PDB entry 5MRE | electron microscopy, 3.75 A resolution | chains A and B of the 78 polymer chains in the assembly

Chain A:
Molecule: 21S ribosomal RNA
Organism: Saccharomyces cerevisiae
Sequence (3296 nucleotides; numbered 1 to 3296; the number before each row is that of its first residue):
     1 GUAAAAAGUAGAAUAAUAGAUUUGAAAUAUUUAUUAUAUAGAUUUAAAGA
    51 GAUAAUCAUGGAGUAUAAUAAUUAAAUUUAAUAAAUUUAAUAUAACUAUU
   101 AAUAGAAUUAGGUUACUAAUAAAUUAAUAACAAUUAAUUUUAAAACCUAA
   151 AGGUAAACCUUUAUAUUAAUAAUGUUAUUUUUUAUUAUUUUUAUAAUAAG
   201 AAUAAUUAUUAAUAAUAAUAAACUAAGUGAACUGAAACAUCUAAGUAACU
   251 UAAGGAUAAGAAAUCAACAGAGAUAUUAUGAGUAUUGGUGAGAGAAAAUA
   301 AUAAAGGUCUAAUAAGUAUUAUGUGAAAAAAAUGUAAGAAAAUAGGAUAA
   351 CAAAUUCUAAGACUAAAUACUAUUAAUAAGUAUAGUAAGUACCGUAAGGG
   401 AAAGUAUGAAAAUGAUUAUUUUAUAAGCAAUCAUGAAUAUAUUAUAUUAU
   451 AUUAAUGAUGUACCUUUUGUAUAAUGGGUCAGCAAGUAAUUAAUAUUAGU
   501 AAAACAAUAAGUUAUAAAUAAAUAGAAUAAUAUAUAUAUAUAAAAAAAUA
   551 UAUUAAAAUAUUUAAUUAAUAUUAAUUGACCCGAAAGCAAACGAUCUAAC
   601 UAUGAUAAGAUGGAUAAACGAUCGAACAGGUUGAUGUUGCAAUAUCAUCU
   651 GAUUAAUUGUGGUUAGUAGUGAAAGACAAAUCUGGUUUGCAGAUAGCUGG
   701 UUUUCUAUGAAAUAUAUGUAAGUAUAGCCUUUAUAAAUAAUAAUUAUUAU
   751 AUAAUAUUAUAUUAAUAUUAUAUAAAGAAUGGUACAGCAAUUAAUAUAUA
   801 UUAGGGAACUAUUAAAGUUUUAUUAAUAAUAUUAAAUCUCGAAAUAUUUA
   851 AUUAUAUAUAAUAAAGAGUCAGAUUAUGUGCGAUAAGGUAAAUAAUCUAA
   901 AGGGAAACAGCCCAGAUUAAGAUAUAAAGUUCCUAAUAAAUAAUAAGUGA
   951 AAUAAAUAUUAAAAUAUUAUAAUAUAAUCAGUUAAUGGGUUUGACAAUAA
  1001 CCAUUUUUUAAUGAACAUGUAACAAUGCACUGAUUUAUAAUAAAUAAAAA
  1051 AAAAUAAUAUUUAAAAUCAAAUAUAUAUAUAUUUGUUAAUAGAUAAUAUA
  1101 CGGAUCUUAAUAAUAAGAAUUAUUUAAUUCCUAAUAUGGAAUAUUAUAUU
  1151 UUUAUAAUAAAAAUAUAAAUACUGAAUAUCUAAAUAUUAUUAUUACUUUU
  1201 UUUUUAAUAAUAAUAAUAUGGUAAUAGAACAUUUAAUGAUAAUAUAUAUU
  1251 AGUUAUUAAUUAAUAUAUGUAUUAAUUAAAUAGAGAAUGCUGACAUGAGU
  1301 AACGAAAAAAAGGUAUAAACCUUUUCACCUAAAACAUAAGGUUUAACUAU
  1351 AAAAGUACGGCCCCUAAUUAAAUUAAUAAAAAUAUAAAUAUAUUUAAGAU
  1401 GGGAUAAUCUAUAUUAAUAAAAAUUUAUCUUAAAAUAUAUAUAUUAUUAA
  1451 UAAUUAUAUUAAUUAAUUAAUAAUAUAUAUAAUUAUAUUAUAUAUUAUAU
  1501 AUUUUUUAUAUAAUAUAAACUAAUAAAGAUCAGGAAAUAAUUAAUGUAUA
  1551 CCGUAAUGUAGACCGACUCAGGUAUGUAAGUAGAGAAUAUGAAGGUGAAU
  1601 UAGAUAAUUAAAGGGAAGGAACUCGGCAAAGAUAGCUCAUAAGUUAGUCA
  1651 AUAAAGAGUAAUAAGAACAAAGUUGUACAACUGUUUACUAAAAACACCGC
  1701 ACUUUGCAGAAACGAUAAGUUUAAGUAUAAGGUGUGAACUCUGCUCCAUG
  1751 CUUAAUAUAUAAAUAAAAUUAUUUAACGAUAAUUUAAUUAAAUUUAGGUA
  1801 AAUAGCAGCCUUAUUAUGAGGGUUAUAAUGUAGCGAAAUUCCUUGGCCUA
  1851 UAAUUGAGGUCCCGCAUGAAUGACGUAAUGAUACAACAACUGUCUCCCCU
  1901 UUAAGCUAAGUGAAAUUGAAAUCGUAGUGAAGAUGCUAUGUACCUUCAGC
  1951 AAGACGGAAAGACCCUAUGCAGCUUUACUGUAAUUAGAUAGAUCGAAUUA
  2001 UUGUUUAUUAUAUUCAGCAUAUUAAGUAAUCCUAUUAUUAGGUAAUCGUU
  2051 UAGAUAUUAAUGAGAUACUUAUUAUAAUAUAAUGAUAAUUCUAAUCUUAU
  2101 AAAUAAUUAUUAUUAUUAUUAUUAAUAAUAAUAAUAUGCUUUCAAGCAUA
  2151 GUGAUAAAACAUAUUUAUAUGAUAAUCACUUUACUUAAUAGAUAUAAUUC
  2201 UUAAGUAAUAUAUAAUAUAUAUUUUAUAUAUAUUAUAUAUAAUAUAAGAG
  2251 ACAAUCUCUAAUUGGUAGUUUUGAUGGGGCGUCAUUAUCAGCAAAAGUAU
  2301 CUGAAUAAGUCCAUAAAUAAAUAUAUAAAAUUAUUGAAUAAAAAAAAAAU
  2351 AAUAUAUAUUAUAUAUAUUAAUUAUAAAUUGAAAUAUGUUUAUAUAAAUU
  2401 UAUAUUUAUUGAAUAUAUUUUAGUAAUAGAUAAAAAUAUGUACAGUAAAA
  2451 UUGUAAGGAAAACAAUAAUAACUUUCUCCUCUCUCGGUGGGGGUUCACAC
  2501 CUAUUUUUAAUAGGUGUGAACCCCUCUUCGGGGUUCCGGUUCCCUUUCGG
  2551 GUCCCGGAACUUAAAUAAAAAUGGAAAGAAUUAAAUUAAUAUAAUGGUAU
  2601 AACUGUGCGAUAAUUGUAACACAAACGAGUGAAACAAGUACGUAAGUAUG
  2651 GCAUAAUGAACAAAUAACACUGAUUGUAAAGGUUAUUGAUAACGAAUAAA
  2701 AGUUACGCUAGGGAUAACAGGGUAAUAUAGCGAAAGAGUAGAUAUUGUAA
  2751 GCUAUGUUUGCCACCUCGAUGUCGACUCAACAUUUCCUCUUGGUUGUAAA
  2801 AGCUAAGAAGGGUUUGACUGUUCGUCAAUUAAAAUGUUACGUGAGUUGGG
  2851 UUAAAUACGAUGUGAAUCAGUAUGGUUCCUAUCUGCUGAAGGAAAUAUUA
  2901 UCAAAUUAAAUCUCAUUAUUAGUACGCAAGGACCAUAAUGAAUCAACCCA
  2951 UGGUGUAUCUAUUGAUAAUAAUAUAAUAUAUUUAAUAAAAAUAAUACUUU
  3001 AUUAAUAUAUUAUCUAUAUUAGUUUAUAUUUUAAUUAUAUAUUAUCAUAG
  3051 UAGAUAAGCUAAGUUGAUAAUAAAUAAAUAUUGAAUACAUAUUAAAUAUG
  3101 AAGUUGUUUUAAUAAGAUAAUUAAUCUGAUAAUUUUAUACUAAAAUUAAU
  3151 AAUUAUAGGUUUUAUAUAUUAUUUAUAAAUAAAUAUAUUAUAAUAAUAAU
  3201 AAUUAUUAUUAUUAAUAAAAAAUAUUAAUUAUAAUAUUAAUAAAAUACUA
  3251 AUUUAUCAGUUAUCUAUAUAAUAUCUAAUCUAUUAUUCUAUAUACU
Unresolved in the structure: 1-7, 80-83, 107-109, 129-131, 179-199, 554-559, 757-765, 811-815, 822, 967-1055, 1133-1136, 1153-1159, 1196-1204, 1375-1379, 1419-1422, 1441-1480, 1503-1505, 1538-1539, 2013-2077, 2101-2182, 2189-2197, 2222-2226, 2241-2242, 2277-2280, 2339-2344, 2393-2407, 2479-2572, 2715-2718, 2767-2771, 2985-3001, 3036-3039, 3179-3228, 3294-3296
Metal / ion sites: Mg2+ site 1 near A150 (its only coordinating residue here); Mg2+ site 2: A237, C238; Mg2+ site 3 near G245 (its only coordinating residue here); Mg2+ site 4 near A258 (its only coordinating residue here); Mg2+ site 5 near G280 (its only coordinating residue here); Mg2+ site 6 near U322 (its only coordinating residue here); Mg2+ site 7 near A359 (its only coordinating residue here); Mg2+ site 8 near G394 (its only coordinating residue here); Mg2+ site 9: A423, U424; Mg2+ site 10 near G427 (its only coordinating residue here); Mg2+ site 11: C464 (shared with 1 residue of chain N); Mg2+ site 12 near U466 (its only coordinating residue here); 127 more Mg2+ sites not listed

Chain B:
Protein: uL2m
Organism: Saccharomyces cerevisiae
UniProt: P32611 (RML2_YEAST); numbering as in UniProt (aligned over 1-393)
Chain sequence (393 residues; each row starts with the number of its first residue):
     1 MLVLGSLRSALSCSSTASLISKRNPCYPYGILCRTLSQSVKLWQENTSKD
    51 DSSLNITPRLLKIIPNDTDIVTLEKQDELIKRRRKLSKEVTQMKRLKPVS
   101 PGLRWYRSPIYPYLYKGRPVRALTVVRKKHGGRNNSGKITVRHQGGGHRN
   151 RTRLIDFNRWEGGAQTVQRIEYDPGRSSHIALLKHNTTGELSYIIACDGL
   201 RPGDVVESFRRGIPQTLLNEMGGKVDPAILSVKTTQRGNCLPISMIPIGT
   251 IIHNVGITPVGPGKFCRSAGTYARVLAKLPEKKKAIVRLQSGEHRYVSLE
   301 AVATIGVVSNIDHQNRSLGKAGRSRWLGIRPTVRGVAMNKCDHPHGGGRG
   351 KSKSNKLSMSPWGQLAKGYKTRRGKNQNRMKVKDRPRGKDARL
Unresolved in the structure: 1-60, 221-227, 389-393
Metal / ion sites: Mg2+: Thr332 (shared with A1696(A), C1697(A), G1736(A) of chain A); Na+: His345, Gly346, Gly347, Ser352, Ser354

How chain A and chain B interact:
Contacting residue pairs (298):
  A599(A) with Arg133(B), hydrogen bond to the base; Arg330(B), hydrogen bond to the phosphate
  C600(A) with His130(B), sugar contact; Gly131(B), sugar contact; Arg133(B), hydrogen bond to the sugar; Gly145(B), phosphate contact; Gly146(B), phosphate contact; Arg325(B), salt bridge to the phosphate; Arg330(B), salt bridge to the phosphate
  U601(A) with Lys129(B), phosphate contact; Gly145(B), phosphate contact; Gly146(B), hydrogen bond to the phosphate
  A602(A) with Lys129(B), phosphate contact; Arg149(B), hydrogen bond to the phosphate
  U603(A) with Arg149(B), salt bridge to the phosphate
  G612(A) with Val99(B), base contact
  G613(A) with Lys97(B), hydrogen bond to the phosphate; Val99(B), sugar contact
  A614(A) with Arg95(B), hydrogen bond to the base; Lys97(B), salt bridge to the phosphate
  A618(A) with Leu96(B), base contact
  C619(A) with Val99(B), base contact; Ser100(B), phosphate contact; Leu103(B), sugar contact
  G620(A) with Ser100(B), hydrogen bond to the phosphate; Gly102(B), hydrogen bond to the phosphate; Leu103(B), hydrogen bond to the phosphate; Lys320(B), salt bridge to the phosphate; Ala321(B), hydrogen bond to the base; Gly322(B), hydrogen bond to the base
  A621(A) with Val99(B), sugar contact; Ser100(B), hydrogen bond to the phosphate
  A655(A) with Lys320(B), salt bridge to the phosphate; Ala321(B), base contact; Gly322(B), phosphate contact; Arg325(B), hydrogen bond to the base; Trp326(B), hydrogen bond to the phosphate; Pro331(B), base contact
  U663(A) with Gly137(B), sugar contact
  U664(A) with Ser136(B), sugar contact; Gly137(B), sugar contact; Lys138(B), sugar contact
  G669(A) with Lys138(B), sugar contact
  U670(A) with Lys138(B), phosphate contact; Ile139(B), hydrogen bond to the phosphate
  G671(A) with Ile139(B), phosphate contact; Arg330(B), salt bridge to the phosphate; Asp342(B), hydrogen bond to the base
  A672(A) with Arg325(B), base contact; Arg330(B), salt bridge to the phosphate; Pro331(B), sugar contact; Val333(B), sugar contact
  A673(A) with Val333(B), sugar contact; Ala337(B), sugar contact; Met338(B), base contact; Asp342(B), base contact
  A674(A) with Ala337(B), phosphate contact
  G675(A) with Asn339(B), sugar contact; Cys341(B), hydrogen bond to the base
  A1367(A) with Lys128(B), salt bridge to the phosphate
  U1368(A) with Lys128(B), salt bridge to the phosphate
  U1391(A) with Asn135(B), hydrogen bond to the phosphate
  A1392(A) with Asn135(B), phosphate contact
  A1423(A) with Arg121(B), salt bridge to the phosphate
  G1528(A) with Lys116(B), salt bridge to the phosphate
  A1529(A) with Lys94(B), hydrogen bond to the phosphate
  U1530(A) with Lys94(B), salt bridge to the phosphate; Tyr106(B), sugar contact; Arg323(B), phosphate contact
  C1531(A) with Tyr106(B), phosphate contact; His148(B), hydrogen bond to the base; Arg323(B), salt bridge to the phosphate; Trp326(B), stacking on the base; Leu327(B), sugar contact
  A1532(A) with Arg118(B), phosphate contact; His148(B), sugar contact; Arg149(B), sugar contact; Asn150(B), hydrogen bond to the phosphate; Arg153(B), hydrogen bond to the sugar; Tyr172(B), stacking on the base; Pro174(B), phosphate contact
  G1533(A) with Arg118(B), salt bridge to the phosphate; Pro119(B), phosphate contact; His148(B), base contact; Arg149(B), sugar contact; Asn150(B), phosphate contact; Arg151(B), hydrogen bond to the phosphate; Arg153(B), salt bridge to the phosphate; Pro174(B), phosphate contact
  G1534(A) with Arg121(B), salt bridge to the phosphate; Val126(B), sugar contact; Arg149(B), sugar contact; Arg151(B), salt bridge to the phosphate
  A1535(A) with Arg121(B), salt bridge to the phosphate; Val126(B), sugar contact; Arg151(B), salt bridge to the phosphate
  U1645(A) with Arg104(B), hydrogen bond to the sugar
  A1646(A) with Arg95(B), salt bridge to the phosphate
  G1647(A) with Arg95(B), salt bridge to the phosphate; Lys97(B), phosphate contact; Pro98(B), base contact; Val99(B), sugar contact; Arg104(B), hydrogen bond to the base
  U1648(A) with Lys97(B), salt bridge to the phosphate
  A1680(A) with Pro101(B), hydrogen bond to the base; Trp105(B), base contact
  C1681(A) with Pro101(B), base contact
  C1695(A) with Val333(B), phosphate contact; Arg334(B), salt bridge to the phosphate; Ala337(B), sugar contact
  A1696(A) with Pro331(B), phosphate contact; Thr332(B), phosphate contact; Val333(B), phosphate contact; Arg334(B), salt bridge to the phosphate
  C1697(A) with Ala321(B), sugar contact; Pro331(B), phosphate contact; Thr332(B), hydrogen bond to the phosphate
  C1698(A) with Leu318(B), hydrogen bond to the sugar; Gly319(B), sugar contact; Lys320(B), sugar contact; Ala321(B), sugar contact; Ser324(B), hydrogen bond to the phosphate
  G1699(A) with Ser317(B), sugar contact; Leu318(B), hydrogen bond to the phosphate
  C1702(A) with Lys367(B), hydrogen bond to the base
  U1703(A) with Ala366(B), hydrogen bond to the sugar; Lys367(B), sugar contact; Gly368(B), hydrogen bond to the sugar; Gly388(B), phosphate contact
  U1704(A) with Gly368(B), sugar contact; Tyr369(B), sugar contact; Lys370(B), phosphate contact; Thr371(B), hydrogen bond to the sugar; Arg385(B), salt bridge to the phosphate; Arg387(B), salt bridge to the phosphate
  U1705(A) with Lys370(B), phosphate contact; Thr371(B), hydrogen bond to the phosphate; Arg372(B), phosphate contact; Arg385(B), salt bridge to the phosphate; Arg387(B), salt bridge to the phosphate
  G1706(A) with Phe265(B), sugar contact; Leu289(B), base contact; Gln290(B), base contact; Ser291(B), hydrogen bond to the base; Glu293(B), sugar contact; Arg295(B), hydrogen bond to the sugar; Arg372(B), salt bridge to the phosphate; Asn378(B), hydrogen bond to the phosphate
  C1707(A) with Lys264(B), sugar contact; Phe265(B), phosphate contact; Arg295(B), salt bridge to the phosphate; Asn378(B), hydrogen bond to the phosphate
  A1708(A) with Lys264(B), salt bridge to the phosphate
  G1709(A) with Arg372(B), sugar contact
  A1710(A) with Thr371(B), hydrogen bond to the sugar
  A1711(A) with Val141(B), base contact; Trp362(B), sugar contact; Gln364(B), hydrogen bond to the phosphate
  A1712(A) with Thr140(B), hydrogen bond to the sugar; Trp362(B), sugar contact
  C1713(A) with Asn134(B), base contact; Ser136(B), sugar contact; Lys138(B), hydrogen bond to the phosphate; Trp362(B), phosphate contact
  G1714(A) with Lys138(B), salt bridge to the phosphate
  G1719(A) with Asn134(B), base contact; Asn135(B), sugar contact
  U1720(A) with Asn134(B), hydrogen bond to the base; Asn135(B), hydrogen bond to the sugar
  U1721(A) with His130(B), phosphate contact; Gly132(B), hydrogen bond to the sugar; Arg133(B), sugar contact; Asn134(B), sugar contact; Thr140(B), hydrogen bond to the base; Val141(B), base contact
  U1722(A) with His130(B), salt bridge to the phosphate; Val141(B), sugar contact; Gln144(B), hydrogen bond to the phosphate
  A1723(A) with Gln144(B), phosphate contact
  A1724(A) with Arg127(B), salt bridge to the phosphate; Thr152(B), sugar contact; Leu154(B), base contact
  G1725(A) with Phe157(B), phosphate contact; Gly175(B), sugar contact; Arg176(B), salt bridge to the phosphate
  U1726(A) with Lys264(B), hydrogen bond to the sugar; Phe265(B), sugar contact; Cys266(B), hydrogen bond to the sugar; Arg267(B), salt bridge to the phosphate; Ser268(B), hydrogen bond to the phosphate
  A1727(A) with Cys266(B), phosphate contact; Arg267(B), hydrogen bond to the phosphate; Ser268(B), hydrogen bond to the phosphate; Thr271(B), phosphate contact; Gln290(B), phosphate contact; Ser291(B), base contact; Arg385(B), base contact
  U1728(A) with Ser177(B), sugar contact; Ser268(B), sugar contact; Ala269(B), hydrogen bond to the sugar; Gly270(B), base contact; Gln290(B), base contact; Asn310(B), base contact; Ile311(B), hydrogen bond to the base; His313(B), base contact; Gln314(B), hydrogen bond to the base
  A1729(A) with Ser268(B), hydrogen bond to the sugar; His313(B), salt bridge to the phosphate
  A1730(A) with Gln144(B), phosphate contact
  G1731(A) with Val141(B), phosphate contact; Gln144(B), hydrogen bond to the phosphate
  G1732(A) with Arg142(B), salt bridge to the phosphate; His143(B), salt bridge to the phosphate; Met359(B), sugar contact; Ser360(B), sugar contact; Pro361(B), phosphate contact; Ala366(B), hydrogen bond to the base; Lys367(B), base contact
  U1733(A) with Arg142(B), salt bridge to the phosphate; His343(B), salt bridge to the phosphate; His345(B), hydrogen bond to the phosphate; Ser358(B), hydrogen bond to the sugar; Met359(B), sugar contact; Pro361(B), phosphate contact; Ala366(B), sugar contact; Lys367(B), hydrogen bond to the base
  G1734(A) with Arg334(B), phosphate contact; Gly335(B), hydrogen bond to the phosphate; Val336(B), hydrogen bond to the phosphate; His345(B), salt bridge to the phosphate; Lys353(B), hydrogen bond to the sugar
  U1735(A) with Arg334(B), salt bridge to the phosphate; Val336(B), phosphate contact
  G1736(A) with Arg334(B), base contact
  A1737(A) with Trp105(B), hydrogen bond to the base
  A1738(A) with Trp105(B), sugar contact
  U1749(A) with Leu357(B), base contact
  G1750(A) with Leu357(B), sugar contact; Leu365(B), sugar contact
  C1751(A) with Leu365(B), sugar contact; Lys367(B), sugar contact; Gly368(B), hydrogen bond to the sugar; Tyr369(B), sugar contact
  U1752(A) with Gly368(B), sugar contact; Lys370(B), hydrogen bond to the phosphate; Arg373(B), salt bridge to the phosphate
  U1753(A) with Lys370(B), salt bridge to the phosphate
  A1802(A) with Leu357(B), base contact; Ser358(B), hydrogen bond to the sugar; Lys367(B), salt bridge to the phosphate
  U1803(A) with Lys353(B), salt bridge to the phosphate; Asn355(B), hydrogen bond to the sugar; Lys356(B), sugar contact
  A1804(A) with Lys353(B), phosphate contact; Asn355(B), hydrogen bond to the phosphate
  U1871(A) with Lys351(B), base contact; Lys353(B), salt bridge to the phosphate
  G1872(A) with Lys351(B), salt bridge to the phosphate
  C1973(A) with Lys340(B), phosphate contact
  U1974(A) with Lys340(B), sugar contact
  U1975(A) with Lys340(B), salt bridge to the phosphate; Lys356(B), salt bridge to the phosphate
  U1985(A) with Arg373(B), phosphate contact; Asn376(B), phosphate contact
  A1986(A) with Gly374(B), phosphate contact; Lys375(B), phosphate contact
  G1987(A) with Lys375(B), salt bridge to the phosphate
  U2089(A) with Lys282(B), hydrogen bond to the phosphate
  U2090(A) with Lys282(B), salt bridge to the phosphate
  A2247(A) with Thr258(B), sugar contact; Pro259(B), phosphate contact; Val260(B), sugar contact
  G2248(A) with Lys283(B), salt bridge to the phosphate
  A2249(A) with Lys284(B), salt bridge to the phosphate; Arg379(B), hydrogen bond to the sugar; Met380(B), phosphate contact
  C2252(A) with Arg379(B), hydrogen bond to the sugar
  A2253(A) with Lys375(B), salt bridge to the phosphate; Arg379(B), hydrogen bond to the sugar
  G2264(A) with Lys356(B), phosphate contact
  G2265(A) with Lys356(B), salt bridge to the phosphate
  A2705(A) with Arg349(B), sugar contact
  C2706(A) with Arg349(B), salt bridge to the phosphate
  A2857(A) with Gly350(B), phosphate contact; Lys351(B), phosphate contact
  C2858(A) with Gly350(B), phosphate contact; Lys351(B), hydrogen bond to the phosphate
  U2863(A) with Asn355(B), hydrogen bond to the sugar
  G2864(A) with Ser354(B), sugar contact; Asn355(B), phosphate contact
  A2865(A) with Lys340(B), sugar contact; Gly348(B), phosphate contact; Ser352(B), phosphate contact; Ser354(B), hydrogen bond to the phosphate
  A2866(A) with Gly347(B), phosphate contact; Gly348(B), hydrogen bond to the phosphate; Arg349(B), hydrogen bond to the base
  U2867(A) with Arg349(B), salt bridge to the phosphate
Interface residues without a listed pair, chain A (121 interface residues in all): U1424, C1649, A1701, A1877, U1984, A2246, G2250, A2254
Interface residues without a listed pair, chain B (145 interface residues in all): Tyr115, Gly117, Val125, Ile257, Ser298, Arg316, Pro344, Gly346, Gly363, Lys381

In short:
121 residues of chain A face 145 of chain B across their interface; the contacts include 81 hydrogen bonds, 60
salt bridges and 2 aromatic stacking contacts. Polar pairs include A599(A)-Arg133(B), A614(A)-Arg95(B) and
G620(A)-Ala321(B). The Mg2+ site 2 is built by A237(A) and C238(A).
Here chain A is 21S ribosomal RNA and chain B is uL2m, both from Saccharomyces cerevisiae. Entry 5MRE
(Structure of the yeast mitochondrial ribosome - Class B) was determined by electron microscopy, deposited
together with 5MRC and 5MRF.
